6G9Q - chains A and P of the 5 polymer chains in the assembly; structure by X-ray diffraction, 1.89 A resolution.

Chain A:
Protein: H-2 class I histocompatibility antigen, D-B alpha chain
From: Mus musculus
UniProtKB: P01899 (HA11_MOUSE); residues 1-276 here correspond to UniProt positions 25-300 (UniProt number = residue number + 24)
Chain sequence (276 residues; row label = number of the first residue in the row):
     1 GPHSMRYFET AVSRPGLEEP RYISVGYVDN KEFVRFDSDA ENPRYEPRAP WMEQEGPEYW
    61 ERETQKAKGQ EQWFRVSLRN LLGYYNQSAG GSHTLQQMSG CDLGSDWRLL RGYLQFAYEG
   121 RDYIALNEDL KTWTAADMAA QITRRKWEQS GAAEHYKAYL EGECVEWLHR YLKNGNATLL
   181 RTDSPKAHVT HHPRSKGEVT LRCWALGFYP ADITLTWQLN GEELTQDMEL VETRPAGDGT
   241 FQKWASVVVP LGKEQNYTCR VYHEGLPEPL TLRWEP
Disulfides: C101-C164, C203-C259

Chain P:
Protein: Dopamine beta-hydroxylase
Notes: EC 1.14.17.1
UniProtKB: Q64237 (DOPO_MOUSE); residues 1-9 here correspond to UniProt positions 557-565 (UniProt number = residue number + 556)
Chain sequence (9 residues; numbered 1 to 9; the number before each row is that of its first residue):
     1 KAPYDYAPI
Sequence notes: engineered mutation P3 (Leu559 in Q64237)

Chain A / chain P interface:
Residue-residue contacts (51):
  M5(A) with K1(P)
  Y7(A) with K1(P), hydrogen bond (side chain-backbone); A2(P), hydrogen bond (side chain-backbone); P3(P)
  E9(A) with P3(P)
  Y45(A) with A2(P)
  Y59(A) with K1(P)
  E63(A) with K1(P); A2(P), hydrogen bond (side chain-backbone)
  K66(A) with K1(P); A2(P), hydrogen bond (side chain-backbone); P3(P); Y4(P)
  Q70(A) with Y4(P); D5(P)
  W73(A) with D5(P); Y6(P), hydrogen bond (side chain-backbone); A7(P), hydrogen bond (side chain-backbone); P8(P); I9(P), hydrophobic
  F74(A) with D5(P)
  V76(A) with P8(P), hydrophobic
  S77(A) with P8(P); I9(P), hydrogen bond (side chain-backbone)
  N80(A) with I9(P), hydrogen bond (side chain-backbone)
  L81(A) with I9(P), hydrophobic
  Y84(A) with I9(P), hydrogen bond (side chain-backbone)
  L95(A) with I9(P), hydrophobic
  Q97(A) with D5(P), hydrogen bond
  S99(A) with P3(P)
  Y123(A) with I9(P)
  T143(A) with I9(P), hydrogen bond (side chain-backbone)
  K146(A) with P8(P), hydrogen bond (side chain-backbone); I9(P), hydrogen bond (side chain-backbone)
  W147(A) with A7(P), hydrogen bond (side chain-backbone); P8(P), hydrogen bond (side chain-backbone); I9(P), hydrophobic
  S150(A) with Y6(P); A7(P)
  A152(A) with Y6(P), hydrophobic
  H155(A) with Y6(P)
  Y156(A) with Y4(P); D5(P); Y6(P), hydrogen bond (side chain-backbone)
  Y159(A) with K1(P), hydrogen bond (side chain-backbone); A2(P); P3(P); Y4(P), hydrophobic
  E163(A) with Y4(P), hydrogen bond
  W167(A) with K1(P)
  Y171(A) with K1(P), hydrogen bond (side chain-backbone)
Interface residues without a listed pair, chain A (32 interface residues in all): R62, F116

Overview:
Chain A and chain P form an interface of 32 and 9 residues respectively, with 19 hydrogen bonds. Polar
contacts include Y7(A)-K1(P), Y7(A)-A2(P) and E63(A)-A2(P).
Chain A is H-2 class I histocompatibility antigen, D-B alpha chain (Mus musculus) and chain P is Dopamine
beta-hydroxylase; the structure, Ternary complex of P14 TCR with murine MHC class I H-2 Db in complex with
self-antigen ..., was determined by X-ray diffraction.
